PDB entry 8VLF | X-ray diffraction, 1.34 A resolution | chains A and B of the 4 polymer chains in the assembly

Chain A (and B):
Protein: Histone-lysine N-methyltransferase ASH1L
From: Homo sapiens
Notes: chain B of this document is another copy of the same molecule, construct and numbering; everything in this record applies to it too
UniProtKB: Q9NR48 (ASH1L_HUMAN); residues 4-56 here correspond to UniProt positions 2584-2636 (UniProt number = residue number + 2580)
Amino-acid sequence (56 residues; row label = number of the first residue in the row):
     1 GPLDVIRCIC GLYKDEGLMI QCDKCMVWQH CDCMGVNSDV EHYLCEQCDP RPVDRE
Disordered / not traced: 54-56
Differences from the reference sequence: expression tag (1-3)
Bound ions: Zn2+ site 1: Cys8, Cys10, His30, Cys33; Zn2+ site 2: Cys22, Cys25, Cys45, Cys48
UniProt features mapped onto this chain:
  - zinc finger: Val5 to Arg51 (PHD-type)
From the paper describing this entry:
  - mutagenesis - W28A: abolished stability
  - mutagenesis - Q21K, D23A: unchanged binding to H3K4me3
  - mutagenesis - D15K: increased catalytic activity on H3K4me3-NCP
  - disease-associated variants - R7C, L44F, D49H: decreased binding to H3K4me3 peptide
  - mutagenesis - Q21K, D23A: unchanged binding to Histone H3.3C

Interface between chain A and chain B:
Pairs across the interface (10):
  Val5(A) - Cys25(B)
  Val5(A) - Val27(B)  hydrophobic
  Ile6(A) - Arg7(B)
  Arg7(A) - Ile6(B)
  Arg7(A) - Tyr13(B)
  Tyr13(A) - Arg7(B)
  Tyr13(A) - Gln47(B)
  Cys25(A) - Val5(B)
  Val27(A) - Val5(B)  hydrophobic
  Gln47(A) - Tyr13(B)
Also at the interface, not in a pair above, chain A (10 interface residues in all): Pro2, Lys24, Cys48
Also at the interface, not in a pair above, chain B (10 interface residues in all): Pro2, Leu3, Cys48

Overview:
The chain A/chain B interface involves 10 residues from each chain. Cys8(A), Cys10(A), His30(A) and Cys33(A)
form the Zn2+ site 1. The paper reports that R7C, L44F and D49H of chain A reduce binding to H3K4me3 peptide;
W28A of chain A abolishes stability; 7 substitutions were tested in all.
Both chains are Histone-lysine N-methyltransferase ASH1L (Homo sapiens). Entry 8VLF (Crystal structure of
Ash1L PHD finger in complex with histone H3K4me3) was determined by X-ray diffraction, deposited together with
8VLD and 8VLH.
